PDB entry 2CA9 | X-ray diffraction, 2.05 A resolution | chains A and B

Chain A (and B):
Molecule: Putative nickel-responsive regulator
Source organism: Helicobacter pylori
Notes: chain B of this document is another copy of the same molecule, construct and numbering; everything in this record applies to it too
UniProt: O25896 (NIKR_HELPY); residue numbers follow UniProt; this construct covers 1-148
Chain sequence (148 residues; row label = number of the first residue in the row):
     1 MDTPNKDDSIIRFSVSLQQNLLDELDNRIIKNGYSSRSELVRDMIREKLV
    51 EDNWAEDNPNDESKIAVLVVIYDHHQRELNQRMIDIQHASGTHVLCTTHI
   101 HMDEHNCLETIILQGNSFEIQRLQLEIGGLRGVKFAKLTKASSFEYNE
Disordered / not traced: 1-7, 51-57, 147-148 (chain B: 1-8, 148)
Curated features (UniProtKB/Swiss-Prot):
  - binding site (Ni(2+)): His-88, His-99, His-101, Cys-107
Cystine bridges: Cys-96 forms a disulfide with the same residue of a neighbouring copy of this chain

Chain A / chain B interface:
Pairs across the interface - 127 pairs, chain A then chain B:
  Asp-8(A) with Gln-18(B)
  Ser-9(A) with Leu-17(B); Gln-18(B), hydrogen bond (backbone-side chain); Gln-19(B), hydrogen bond (backbone-backbone)
  Ile-10(A) with Ser-16(B); Leu-17(B); Gln-18(B)
  Ile-11(A) with Val-15(B); Ser-16(B); Leu-17(B), hydrogen bond (backbone-backbone); Gln-19(B); Leu-22(B), hydrophobic
  Arg-12(A) with Ser-14(B), hydrogen bond; Val-15(B); Ser-16(B)
  Phe-13(A) with Phe-13(B); Ser-14(B); Val-15(B), hydrogen bond (backbone-backbone); Leu-17(B), hydrophobic; Leu-22(B), hydrophobic; Arg-37(B)
  Ser-14(A) with Arg-12(B); Phe-13(B)
  Val-15(A) with Ile-11(B); Arg-12(B); Phe-13(B), hydrogen bond (backbone-backbone); Val-15(B), hydrophobic; Ser-38(B); Val-41(B), hydrophobic
  Ser-16(A) with Ile-10(B); Ile-11(B); Arg-12(B); Ser-38(B), hydrogen bond (backbone-side chain)
  Leu-17(A) with Ile-10(B); Ile-11(B), hydrogen bond (backbone-backbone); Phe-13(B), hydrophobic; Arg-42(B)
  Gln-18(A) with Ser-9(B); Ile-10(B); Arg-42(B)
  Gln-19(A) with Ser-9(B), hydrogen bond (backbone-backbone); Ile-11(B)
  Asn-20(A) with Phe-144(B), hydrogen bond (side chain-backbone); Glu-145(B), hydrogen bond (side chain-backbone)
  Leu-21(A) with Arg-46(B); Leu-49(B); Phe-144(B), hydrophobic
  Leu-22(A) with Ile-11(B), hydrophobic; Phe-13(B), hydrophobic
  Glu-24(A) with Leu-49(B); Phe-144(B)
  Leu-25(A) with Leu-49(B)
  Arg-28(A) with Leu-49(B); Asp-52(B), salt bridge; Asn-53(B); Glu-56(B), salt bridge
  Lys-31(A) with Glu-56(B), salt bridge
  Arg-37(A) with Phe-13(B)
  Ser-38(A) with Ser-14(B); Val-15(B); Ser-16(B), hydrogen bond (side chain-backbone)
  Val-41(A) with Val-15(B), hydrophobic; Val-41(B), hydrophobic; Ile-45(B), hydrophobic
  Arg-42(A) with Ser-16(B), hydrogen bond (side chain-backbone); Leu-17(B)
  Met-44(A) with Ile-45(B), hydrophobic; Lys-48(B); Leu-49(B), hydrophobic
  Ile-45(A) with Val-41(B), hydrophobic; Met-44(B), hydrophobic
  Arg-46(A) with Leu-21(B)
  Glu-47(A) with Lys-48(B), salt bridge
  Lys-48(A) with Met-44(B)
  Leu-49(A) with Leu-21(B); Glu-24(B); Arg-28(B)
  Asn-58(A) with Lys-31(B)
  Pro-59(A) with Lys-31(B)
  Ile-65(A) with Ile-100(B), hydrophobic; Met-102(B), hydrophobic; Leu-108(B), hydrophobic
  Val-67(A) with Leu-108(B), hydrophobic; Thr-110(B)
  Val-69(A) with Val-67(B), hydrophobic
  Ile-71(A) with Ala-141(B), hydrophobic; Tyr-146(B), hydrophobic
  Leu-95(A) with Ile-100(B), hydrophobic
  Cys-96(A) with Thr-98(B); Ile-100(B), hydrophobic
  Thr-98(A) with Cys-96(B); Thr-98(B), hydrogen bond
  Ile-100(A) with Leu-95(B), hydrophobic; Cys-96(B), hydrophobic; Ile-112(B), hydrophobic
  Met-102(A) with Tyr-146(B), hydrophobic
  Asp-103(A) with Asn-147(B)
  Asn-106(A) with Tyr-146(B), hydrogen bond (side chain-backbone)
  Leu-108(A) with Ile-65(B), hydrophobic; Ile-112(B), hydrophobic
  Thr-110(A) with Thr-110(B)
  Ile-112(A) with Leu-108(B), hydrophobic; Thr-110(B)
  Gln-121(A) with Asn-32(B), hydrogen bond (side chain-backbone)
  Leu-125(A) with Asn-32(B); Gly-33(B); Tyr-34(B), hydrophobic
  Lys-134(A) with Arg-46(B), hydrogen bond (backbone-side chain); Glu-145(B); Tyr-146(B), hydrogen bond (side chain-backbone)
  Phe-135(A) with Arg-46(B); Ala-141(B), hydrophobic; Glu-145(B)
  Lys-137(A) with Thr-139(B); Lys-140(B), hydrogen bond (side chain-backbone); Ala-141(B); Glu-145(B), salt bridge
  Thr-139(A) with Phe-135(B); Thr-139(B), hydrogen bond
  Lys-140(A) with Phe-135(B)
  Ala-141(A) with Ile-71(B), hydrophobic
  Glu-145(A) with Lys-134(B); Phe-135(B)
  Tyr-146(A) with Ile-71(B), hydrophobic; Met-102(B); Asn-106(B); Lys-134(B), hydrogen bond (backbone-side chain)
Other interface residues (no listed pair), chain B (57 interface residues in all): Leu-25, Asp-43, Val-50, Val-69, Lys-137

Overview:
55 residues of chain A and 57 residues of chain B are in contact; the contacts include 21 hydrogen bonds and 5
salt bridges. Polar pairs include Arg-28(A)/Asp-52(B), Arg-28(A)/Glu-56(B) and Lys-31(A)/Glu-56(B). UniProt
lists 4 Ni2+-binding residues on chain A.
Chain A and chain B are both Putative nickel-responsive regulator (Helicobacter pylori); the structure,
apo-NIKR from helicobacter pylori in closed trans-conformation, was determined by X-ray diffraction together
with 2CAD and 2CAJ from the same study.
